Entry 9DAO (electron microscopy, 2.80 A resolution); this record covers chains B and H of the 4 polymer chains in the assembly.

== Chain B ==
Protein: Integrin beta-3
Source organism: Homo sapiens
UniProtKB: P05106 (ITB3_HUMAN); residues 1-762 here correspond to UniProt positions 27-788 (UniProt number = residue number + 26)
Amino-acid sequence (762 residues; each row starts with the number of its first residue):
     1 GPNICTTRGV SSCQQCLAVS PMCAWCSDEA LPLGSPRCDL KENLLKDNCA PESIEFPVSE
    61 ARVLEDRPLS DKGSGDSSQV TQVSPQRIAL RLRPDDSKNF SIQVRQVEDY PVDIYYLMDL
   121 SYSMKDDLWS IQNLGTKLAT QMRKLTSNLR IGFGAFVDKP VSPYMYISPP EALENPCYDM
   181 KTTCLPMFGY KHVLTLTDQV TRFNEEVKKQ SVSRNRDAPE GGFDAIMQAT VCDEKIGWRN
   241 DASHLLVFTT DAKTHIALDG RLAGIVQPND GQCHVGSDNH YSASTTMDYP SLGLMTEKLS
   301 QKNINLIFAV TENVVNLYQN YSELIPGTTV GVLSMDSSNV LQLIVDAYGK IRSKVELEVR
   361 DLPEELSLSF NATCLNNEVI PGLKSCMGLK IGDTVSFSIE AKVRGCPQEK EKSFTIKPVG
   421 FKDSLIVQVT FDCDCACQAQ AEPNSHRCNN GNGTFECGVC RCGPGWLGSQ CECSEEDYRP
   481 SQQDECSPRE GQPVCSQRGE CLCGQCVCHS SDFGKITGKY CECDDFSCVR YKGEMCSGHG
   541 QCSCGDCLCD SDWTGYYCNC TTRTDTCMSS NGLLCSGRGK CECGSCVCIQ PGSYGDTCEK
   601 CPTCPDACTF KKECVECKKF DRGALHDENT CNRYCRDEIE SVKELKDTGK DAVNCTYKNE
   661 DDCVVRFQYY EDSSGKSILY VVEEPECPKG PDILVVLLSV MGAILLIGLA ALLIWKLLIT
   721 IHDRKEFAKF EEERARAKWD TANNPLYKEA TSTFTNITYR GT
Not modelled in the structure: 1-56, 75-78, 433-762
Disulfides: C177-C184, C232-C273, C374-C386
Bound ions: Mg2+: S121, S123 (shared with D106(H) of chain H); Ca2+: D158, N215, D217, P219, E220

== Chain H ==
Protein: R6H8 Fab heavy chain
Source organism: Mus musculus
Notes: antibody fragment or engineered binder
Amino-acid sequence (227 residues; numbered 1 to 227; the number before each row is that of its first residue):
     1 RCSCRKSGPE VVKPGASVKI SCKASGYSFT AYFMNWVKQS HGKSLEWIGR VNPYNGDTLY
    61 NQRFKGKATL TVDNSSRTAH MELLSLTSED SAIYYCGRSG AYYRYDGRAY GMDYWGQGTS
   121 VTVSSAKTTP PSVYPLAPGS AAQTNSMVTL GCLVKGYFPE PVTVTWNSGS LSSGVHTFPA
   181 VLQSDLYTLS SSVTVTSSTW PSQSITCNVA HPASSTKVDK KIEPRGP
Disulfides: C22-C96, C152-C207
Bound ions: Mg2+: D106 (shared with S121(B), S123(B) of chain B)

== How chain B and chain H interact ==
Pairs across the interface (14; chain B residue first):
  S121(B) - D106(H)
  Y122(B) - D106(H)  hydrogen bond (backbone-side chain)
  S123(B) - D106(H)  hydrogen bond
  S123(B) - G107(H)
  K125(B) - Y110(H)  hydrogen bond
  D126(B) - Y110(H)  hydrogen bond
  R214(B) - D106(H)
  N215(B) - D106(H)  hydrogen bond
  R216(B) - Y105(H)
  R216(B) - D106(H)  hydrogen bond (backbone-backbone)
  D217(B) - D106(H)
  A218(B) - Y103(H)
  A218(B) - R104(H)
  A218(B) - Y105(H)
Also at the interface, not in a pair above, chain B (13 interface residues in all): S213, E220, E312
Also at the interface, not in a pair above, chain H (8 interface residues in all): R50, R108

== Overview ==
13 residues of chain B face 8 of chain H across their interface; the contacts include 6 hydrogen bonds. Among
the polar pairs are Y122(B)-D106(H), S123(B)-D106(H) and K125(B)-Y110(H). The Mg2+ site is built by S121(B),
S123(B) and D106(H).
Chain B is Integrin beta-3 (Homo sapiens) and chain H is R6H8 Fab heavy chain (Mus musculus); the structure,
AlphaIIbbeta3 in fully-extended conformation in complex with R6H8 Fab, was determined by electron microscopy
(same publication as 9DAX).
